PDB entry 8Q6U | X-ray diffraction, 1.52 A resolution | chains A and B

# Chain A (and B)
Molecule: Aminoglycoside N6'-acetyltransferase
Source organism: Bacillus cereus ATCC 14579
Notes: chain B of this document is another copy of the same molecule, construct and numbering; everything in this record applies to it too
UniProtKB: Q81D84 (Q81D84_BACCR); residues 2-169 here = UniProt positions 2-169
Chain sequence (170 residues; numbered 0 to 169; the number before each row is that of its first residue; numbering starts at 0):
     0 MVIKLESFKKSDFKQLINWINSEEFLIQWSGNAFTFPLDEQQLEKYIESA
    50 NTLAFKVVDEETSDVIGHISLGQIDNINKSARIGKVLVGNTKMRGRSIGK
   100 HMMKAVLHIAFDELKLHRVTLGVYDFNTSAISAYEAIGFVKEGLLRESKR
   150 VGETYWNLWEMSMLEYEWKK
Not modelled in the structure: 91-95 (chain B: 89-92)
Construct notes: insertion (1); engineered mutation Ala132 (Cys in Q81D84), Ala135 (Lys in Q81D84)
Bound ions: Zn2+ site 1: Glu59 (shared with His107(B), Glu112(B) of chain B); Zn2+ site 2: His107, Glu112 (shared with Glu59(B) of chain B)

# How chain A and chain B interact
Contacting residue pairs (50):
  Asn31(A) - Asn77(B)  hydrogen bond
  Ile76(A) - Arg149(B)  hydrogen bond (backbone-side chain)
  Asn77(A) - Asn31(B)
  Asn77(A) - Ser147(B)
  Asn77(A) - Lys148(B)
  Asn77(A) - Arg149(B)
  Asn77(A) - Tyr154(B)
  Lys78(A) - Tyr154(B)
  His116(A) - Glu146(B)  salt bridge
  His116(A) - Tyr154(B)
  Arg117(A) - Leu144(B)
  Arg117(A) - Arg145(B)  hydrogen bond (side chain-backbone)
  Arg117(A) - Glu146(B)
  Arg117(A) - Ser147(B)
  Val139(A) - Arg145(B)
  Glu141(A) - Glu141(B)
  Glu141(A) - Gly142(B)
  Glu141(A) - Leu143(B)
  Glu141(A) - Leu144(B)
  Glu141(A) - Arg145(B)  salt bridge
  Gly142(A) - Glu141(B)
  Gly142(A) - Gly142(B)
  Leu143(A) - Glu141(B)
  Leu144(A) - Arg117(B)
  Leu144(A) - Glu141(B)
  Arg145(A) - Arg117(B)  hydrogen bond (backbone-side chain)
  Arg145(A) - Val139(B)
  Arg145(A) - Glu141(B)  salt bridge
  Arg145(A) - Ser161(B)  hydrogen bond
  Arg145(A) - Leu163(B)
  Arg145(A) - Glu166(B)  salt bridge
  Glu146(A) - His116(B)  salt bridge
  Glu146(A) - Arg117(B)
  Glu146(A) - Leu163(B)
  Glu146(A) - Tyr165(B)  hydrogen bond
  Ser147(A) - Asn77(B)
  Ser147(A) - Arg117(B)
  Lys148(A) - Asn77(B)
  Arg149(A) - Asn75(B)
  Arg149(A) - Ile76(B)  hydrogen bond (side chain-backbone)
  Arg149(A) - Asn77(B)
  Arg149(A) - Lys78(B)
  Tyr154(A) - Asn77(B)
  Tyr154(A) - Lys78(B)
  Tyr154(A) - His116(B)
  Ser161(A) - Arg145(B)  hydrogen bond
  Leu163(A) - Arg145(B)
  Leu163(A) - Glu146(B)
  Tyr165(A) - Glu146(B)  hydrogen bond
  Glu166(A) - Arg145(B)  salt bridge
Interface residues without a listed pair, chain A (23 interface residues in all): Glu159, Met162
Interface residues without a listed pair, chain B (24 interface residues in all): Glu159, Met162

# In short
Chain A and chain B form an interface of 23 and 24 residues respectively, with 9 hydrogen bonds and 6 salt
bridges. Polar pairs include His116(A)-Glu146(B), Glu141(A)-Arg145(B) and Arg145(A)-Glu166(B). His107(A) and
Glu112(A) coordinate Zn2+ site 2.
Both chains are Aminoglycoside N6'-acetyltransferase (Bacillus cereus ATCC 14579). Entry 8Q6U (Crystal
structure of a double mutant acetyltransferase from Bacillus cereus species) was determined by X-ray
diffraction (same publication as 6ERD).
